6MUU - chains A and B of the 7 polymer chains in the assembly; structure by electron microscopy, 3.00 A resolution.

== Chain A ==
Molecule: Uncharacterized protein Csm1
From: Thermococcus onnurineus
UniProt: B6YWB8 (B6YWB8_THEON); residues 1-777 here = UniProt positions 1-777
Chain sequence (791 residues; each row starts with the number of its first residue; numbers below 1 keep their minus sign (Met-13 is residue -13)):
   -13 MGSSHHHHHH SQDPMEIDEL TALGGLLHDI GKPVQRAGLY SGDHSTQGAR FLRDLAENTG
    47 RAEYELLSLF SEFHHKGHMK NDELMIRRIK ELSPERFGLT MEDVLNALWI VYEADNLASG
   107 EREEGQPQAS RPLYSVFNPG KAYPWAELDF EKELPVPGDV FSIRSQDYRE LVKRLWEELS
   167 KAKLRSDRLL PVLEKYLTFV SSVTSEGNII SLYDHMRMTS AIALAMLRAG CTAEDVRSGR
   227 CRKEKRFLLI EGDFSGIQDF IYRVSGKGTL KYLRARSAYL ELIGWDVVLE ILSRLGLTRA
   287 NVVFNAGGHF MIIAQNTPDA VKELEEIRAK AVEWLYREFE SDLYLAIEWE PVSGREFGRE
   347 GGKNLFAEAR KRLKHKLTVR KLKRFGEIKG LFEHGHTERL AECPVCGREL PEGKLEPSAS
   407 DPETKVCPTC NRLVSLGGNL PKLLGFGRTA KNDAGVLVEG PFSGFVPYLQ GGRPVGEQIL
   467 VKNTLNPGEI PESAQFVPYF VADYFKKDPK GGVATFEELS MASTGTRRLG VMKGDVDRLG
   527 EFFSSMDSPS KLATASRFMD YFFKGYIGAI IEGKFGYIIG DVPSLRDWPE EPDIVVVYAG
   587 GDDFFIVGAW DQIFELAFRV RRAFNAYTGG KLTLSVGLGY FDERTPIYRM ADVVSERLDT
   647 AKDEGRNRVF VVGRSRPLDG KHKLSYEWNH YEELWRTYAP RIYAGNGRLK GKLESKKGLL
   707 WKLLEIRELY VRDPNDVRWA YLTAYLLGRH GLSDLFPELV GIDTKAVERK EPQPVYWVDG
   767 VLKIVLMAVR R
Not modelled in the structure: -13 to -3
Differences from the reference sequence: initiating methionine (-13); expression tag (-12 to 0)
UniProt features mapped onto this chain:
  - mutagenesis: Asp15 (D15N: Loss of ssDNase activity)
Ion coordination: Zn2+: Cys389, Cys392, Cys413
What the authors report for this chain:
  - catalytic residues: His14, Asp15
  - mutagenesis - E107A, E109A/E110A: increased catalytic activity on ssDNA
  - conformationally variable residues (order/disorder transition): Glu107 to Ala115
  - mutagenesis - H14A/D15A, K18A, H60A/H61A, D101A, R108A: abolished catalytic activity on ssDNA

== Chain B ==
Molecule: Uncharacterized protein Csm2
From: Thermococcus onnurineus
UniProt: B6YWB9 (B6YWB9_THEON); residues 1-186 here = UniProt positions 1-186
Chain sequence (187 residues; row label = number of the first residue in the row; numbering starts at 0):
     0 SMAYHQKHGG YGRGGYGRQD RPQVDASRLF GESPDVVGIK KMLEGKGKQW EAIQPYFDNV
    60 VREAKNFLEW SPNKRLANAV TVAAYLTSQG LKTNQVRKIL DMARTTELKV KRGEGDIKDD
   120 LVKMRYLLAY TVGKATGQSK YSLDAFHRIL DPMLEVLMGS PKKENFEKFY DFLQAVVAYH
   180 KFFGGGD
Not modelled in the structure: 0-34, 45-47, 113-116, 134-139, 184-186
Differences from the reference sequence: expression tag (0)

== Chain A / chain B interface ==
Contacting residue pairs - 13 pairs, chain A then chain B:
  Asp722(A) - Leu75(B)
  Tyr727(A) - Leu75(B)  hydrophobic
  Tyr727(A) - Asp170(B)  hydrogen bond
  Tyr727(A) - Gln173(B)  hydrogen bond
  Tyr727(A) - Ala174(B)  hydrophobic
  Tyr727(A) - Ala177(B)  hydrophobic
  Ala730(A) - Phe181(B)
  Tyr731(A) - Lys180(B)
  Gly734(A) - Lys180(B)
  Ser739(A) - Phe181(B)
  Val746(A) - Tyr178(B)  hydrogen bond (backbone-side chain)
  Val746(A) - Phe181(B)  hydrophobic
  Gly747(A) - Tyr178(B)
Other interface residues (no listed pair), chain A (12 interface residues in all): Val723, Arg724, Ala726, Ile748
Other interface residues (no listed pair), chain B (10 interface residues in all): Val36, Asn72

== Summary ==
12 residues of chain A face 10 of chain B across their interface, with 3 hydrogen bonds. Among the polar pairs
are Tyr727(A)-Asp170(B), Tyr727(A)-Gln173(B) and Val746(A)-Tyr178(B). From the paper: catalytic residues
His14(A) and Asp15(A); H14A/D15A, K18A and H60A/H61A of chain A, among others, abolish catalytic activity on
ssDNA; 7 substitutions were tested in all.
Chain A is Uncharacterized protein Csm1 and chain B is Uncharacterized protein Csm2, both from Thermococcus
onnurineus; the structure, Cryo-EM structure of Csm-crRNA binary complex in type III-A CRISPR-Cas system, was
determined by electron microscopy (same publication as 6MUA, 6MUR, 6MUS and 6MUT).
